PDB entry 5NAV | X-ray diffraction, 2.30 A resolution | chains D and E of the 6 polymer chains in the assembly

Chain D (and E):
Protein: Beta-galactosidase
From: Lactobacillus plantarum
Notes: EC 3.2.1.21; chain E of this document is another copy of the same molecule, construct and numbering; everything in this record applies to it too
UniProt: F9ULH8 (F9ULH8_LACPL); numbering as in UniProt (aligned over 1-461)
Amino-acid sequence (477 residues; row label = number of the first residue in the row; numbers below 1 keep their minus sign (Met-15 is residue -15)):
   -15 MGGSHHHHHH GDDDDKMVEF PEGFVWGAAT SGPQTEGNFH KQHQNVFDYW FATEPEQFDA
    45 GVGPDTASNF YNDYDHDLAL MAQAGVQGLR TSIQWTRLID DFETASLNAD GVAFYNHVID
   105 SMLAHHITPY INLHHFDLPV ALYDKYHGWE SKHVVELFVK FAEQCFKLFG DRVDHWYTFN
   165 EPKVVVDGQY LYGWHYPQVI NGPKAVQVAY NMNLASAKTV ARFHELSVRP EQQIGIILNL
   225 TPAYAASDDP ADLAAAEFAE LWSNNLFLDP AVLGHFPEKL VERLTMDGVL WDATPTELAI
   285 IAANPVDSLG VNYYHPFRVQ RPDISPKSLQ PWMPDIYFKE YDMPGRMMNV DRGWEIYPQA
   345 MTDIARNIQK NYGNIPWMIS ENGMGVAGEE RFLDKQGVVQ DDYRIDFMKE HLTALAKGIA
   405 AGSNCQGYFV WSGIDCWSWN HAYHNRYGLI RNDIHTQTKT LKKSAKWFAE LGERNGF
Unresolved in the structure: -15 to 0
Sequence notes: initiating methionine (-15); expression tag (-14 to 0); engineered mutation Ser211 (Cys in F9ULH8), Ser292 (Cys in F9ULH8)

How chain D and chain E interact:
Contacting residue pairs (5):
  Lys144(D) - His137(E)
  Glu209(D) - Thr278(E)
  Thr278(D) - Glu209(E)
  Thr280(D) - Ile284(E)
  Ile284(D) - Thr280(E)
Interface residues without a listed pair, chain D (7 interface residues in all): Ala205, Pro279
Interface residues without a listed pair, chain E (7 interface residues in all): Ala205, Pro279

Summary:
The chain D/chain E interface involves 7 residues from each chain.
Both chains are Beta-galactosidase (Lactobacillus plantarum). Entry 5NAV (Crystal structure of the double
mutant (Cys211Ser/Cys292Ser) 6-phospho-b-D-glucosidase from Lactobacillus plantarum) was determined by X-ray
diffraction together with 5NAQ from the same study.
